8Q84 - chains W and a of the 25 polymer chains in the assembly; structure by electron microscopy, 3.15 A resolution.

Chain W:
Molecule: DASH complex subunit DAD2
Source organism: Saccharomyces cerevisiae
Reference sequence: P36162 (DAD2_YEAST); residue numbers follow UniProt; this construct covers 1-133
Amino-acid sequence (133 residues; row label = number of the first residue in the row):
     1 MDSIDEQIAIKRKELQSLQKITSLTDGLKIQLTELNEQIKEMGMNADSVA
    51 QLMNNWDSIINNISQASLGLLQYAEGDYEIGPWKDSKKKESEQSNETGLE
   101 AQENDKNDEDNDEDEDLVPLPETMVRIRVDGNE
Unresolved in the structure: 88-114
Swiss-Prot annotation at these positions:
  - modified residue: Met1 (N-acetylmethionine)

Chain a:
Molecule: DASH complex subunit SPC34
Source organism: Saccharomyces cerevisiae
Reference sequence: P36131 (SPC34_YEAST); residue numbers follow UniProt; this construct covers 1-295
Amino-acid sequence (295 residues; row label = number of the first residue in the row):
     1 MGESLDRCIDDINRAVDSMSTLYFKPPGIFHNAILQGASNKASIRKDITR
    51 LIKDCNHDEAYLLFKVNPEKQSVSRRDGKEGVFDYVIKRDTDMKRNRRLG
   101 RPGEKPIIHVPKEVYLNKDRLDLNNKRRRTATTSGGGLNGFIFDTDLIGS
   151 SVISNSSSGTFKALSAVFKDDPQIQRLLYALENGSVLMEEESNNQRRKTI
   201 FVEDFPTDLILKVMAEVTDLWPLTEFKQDYDQLYHNYEQLSSKLRFIKKE
   251 VLLQDDRLKTMSQYHPSSSHDVAKIIRKEKDEIRRLEMEIANLQE
Unresolved in the structure: 1-2, 126-154, 266-295
Swiss-Prot annotation at these positions:
  - modified residue: Thr199 (Phosphothreonine)
Reported in the primary citation:
  - post-translational modification sites: Thr199 (citing earlier work)

How chain W and chain a interact:
Contacting residue pairs (50; chain W residue first):
  Asn61(W) with Val86(a); Ile87(a); Asp90(a)
  Ile63(W) with Ile108(a), hydrophobic
  Ser64(W) with Val86(a); His109(a); Pro111(a)
  Ser67(W) with Val110(a)
  Leu68(W) with Pro111(a), hydrophobic; Tyr115(a), hydrophobic
  Leu70(W) with Ile29(a), hydrophobic
  Leu71(W) with Val110(a), hydrophobic; Tyr115(a), hydrophobic; Leu116(a), hydrophobic; Arg120(a)
  Gln72(W) with Tyr115(a)
  Tyr73(W) with Ile29(a), hydrophobic
  Tyr78(W) with Pro27(a); Gly28(a); Ile29(a)
  Glu79(W) with Tyr23(a), hydrogen bond
  Trp83(W) with Phe24(a), hydrogen bond (side chain-backbone); Lys25(a), hydrogen bond (side chain-backbone); Pro26(a); Pro27(a), hydrophobic
  Val118(W) with Asn32(a)
  Pro119(W) with Ile29(a), hydrophobic; Asn32(a)
  Leu120(W) with Ile29(a); Ala33(a), hydrophobic; Arg50(a)
  Pro121(W) with Ile29(a); Ala33(a); Leu51(a), hydrophobic
  Thr123(W) with Arg50(a), hydrogen bond (side chain-backbone); Leu51(a); Lys53(a), hydrogen bond
  Met124(W) with Leu51(a), hydrogen bond (backbone-backbone); Ile52(a); Lys53(a), hydrogen bond (backbone-backbone)
  Val125(W) with Lys53(a); Cys55(a), hydrophobic
  Arg126(W) with Lys53(a), hydrogen bond (backbone-backbone); Asp54(a), salt bridge; Cys55(a), hydrogen bond (backbone-backbone)
  Ile127(W) with Cys55(a), hydrophobic; Ala60(a), hydrophobic
  Val129(W) with Val66(a); Gln71(a)
  Glu133(W) with His57(a), salt bridge
Other interface residues (no listed pair), chain W (31 interface residues in all): Asp57, Ile60, Gln65, Ala66, Gly69, Glu75, Leu117, Gly131
Other interface residues (no listed pair), chain a (38 interface residues in all): Phe30, Tyr61, Phe64, Pro68, Ser72, Val73, Val82, Lys94, Lys112

In short:
31 residues of chain W and 38 residues of chain a are in contact, with 9 hydrogen bonds and 2 salt bridges.
Polar contacts include Arg126(W)-Asp54(a), Glu133(W)-His57(a) and Glu79(W)-Tyr23(a). From the paper: a
modification site at Thr199(a).
Chain W is DASH complex subunit DAD2 and chain a is DASH complex subunit SPC34, both from Saccharomyces
cerevisiae; the structure, Outer kinetochore Dam1 protomer dimer Ndc80-Nuf2 coiled-coil complex, was
determined by electron microscopy together with 8Q85 from the same study.
